Entry 4CZN (X-ray diffraction, 1.20 A resolution); this record covers chain A.

Chain A:
Protein: Extralong manganese peroxidase
From: Ceriporiopsis subvermispora
Notes: EC 1.11.1.13
Sequence (369 residues; each row starts with the number of its first residue; numbers below 1 keep their minus sign (Met-3 is residue -3)):
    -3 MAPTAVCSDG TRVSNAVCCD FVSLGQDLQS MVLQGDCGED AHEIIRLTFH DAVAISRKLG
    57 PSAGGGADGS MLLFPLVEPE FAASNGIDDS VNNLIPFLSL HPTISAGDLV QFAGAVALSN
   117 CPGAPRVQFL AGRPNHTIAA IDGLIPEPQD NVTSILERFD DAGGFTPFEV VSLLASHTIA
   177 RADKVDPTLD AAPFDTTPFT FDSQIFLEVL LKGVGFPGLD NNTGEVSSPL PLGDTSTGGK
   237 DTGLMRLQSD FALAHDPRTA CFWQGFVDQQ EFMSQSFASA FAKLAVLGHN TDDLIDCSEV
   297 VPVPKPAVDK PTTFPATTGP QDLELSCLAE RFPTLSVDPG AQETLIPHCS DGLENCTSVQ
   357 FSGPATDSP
Disordered / not traced: -3 to -2, 365
Disulfide bonds: Cys3-Cys15, Cys14-Cys293, Cys33-Cys117, Cys257-Cys323, Cys345-Cys352
Ion coordination: Na+: Glu35, Asp179 (together with heme); Ca2+ site 1: Asp47, Gly62, Asp64, Ser66; heme Fe near His173 (its only coordinating residue here); Ca2+ site 2: Thr174, Asp191, Thr193, Thr196, Asp198
Ligand contacts: heme (HEM): Glu35, His38, Glu39, Ile41, Arg42, Phe45, Pro142, Glu143, Pro144, Ile151, Phe155, Leu169, Leu170, Ser172, His173, Ile175, Ala176, Arg177, Ala178, Asp179, Lys180, Val181, Phe190, Leu243, Ser245, Phe273, Phe277, Leu280
From the paper describing this entry:
  - contacts within the chain: Lys236-Glu350 (hydrogen bond), Glu35-Ser354, Met27-Val355 (hydrophobic contact), Val28-Val355 (hydrophobic contact), Asp85-Gln356, Asn88-Gln356, Pro71-Pro360 (hydrophobic contact), Glu76-Ala361 (backbone contact), Val87-Ala361 (hydrophobic contact)
  - mutagenesis - E39L/G348*, D85L/G348*, D179V/G348*: abolished catalytic activity
  - mutagenesis - G82L/D85L/G348*, G82L/D85L: abolished catalytic activity on ABTS
  - mutagenesis - G82L/D85L/G348*: abolished catalytic activity on Mn2+
  - mutagenesis - D85L/D179V/G348*, D85L/D179V: increased catalytic activity on ABTS
  - mutagenesis - E35L, E35L/E39L: increased catalytic activity
  - mutagenesis - G82L, D85L: decreased catalytic activity on ABTS

Summary:
Bound to chain A: heme. Glu35 and Asp179 coordinate Na+. The Ca2+ site 1 is built by Asp47, Gly62, Asp64 and
Ser66. The paper reports that E39L/G348*, D85L/G348* and D179V/G348* abolish catalytic activity; contacts
within the chain involving Cys345, Cys352 and Glu350 among others; 11 substitutions were tested in all.
Chain A is Extralong manganese peroxidase (Ceriporiopsis subvermispora); the structure, Crystal structure of
the extralong fungal manganese peroxidase from Ceriporiopsis subvermispora, was determined by X-ray
diffraction (same publication as 4CZO, 4CZP, 4CZQ and 4CZR).
